PDB entry 6H7W | electron microscopy, 11.40 A resolution (very low resolution: no residue pairs are listed; an interface is given only as per-side residue counts) | chains A and D of the 20 polymer chains in the assembly

== Chain A ==
Protein: Putative vacuolar protein sorting-associated protein
From: Chaetomium thermophilum (strain DSM 1495 / CBS 144.50 / IMI 039719)
UniProtKB: G0SH11 (G0SH11_CHATD); residues 183-550 here = UniProt positions 183-550
Sequence (368 residues; numbered 183 to 550; the number before each row is that of its first residue):
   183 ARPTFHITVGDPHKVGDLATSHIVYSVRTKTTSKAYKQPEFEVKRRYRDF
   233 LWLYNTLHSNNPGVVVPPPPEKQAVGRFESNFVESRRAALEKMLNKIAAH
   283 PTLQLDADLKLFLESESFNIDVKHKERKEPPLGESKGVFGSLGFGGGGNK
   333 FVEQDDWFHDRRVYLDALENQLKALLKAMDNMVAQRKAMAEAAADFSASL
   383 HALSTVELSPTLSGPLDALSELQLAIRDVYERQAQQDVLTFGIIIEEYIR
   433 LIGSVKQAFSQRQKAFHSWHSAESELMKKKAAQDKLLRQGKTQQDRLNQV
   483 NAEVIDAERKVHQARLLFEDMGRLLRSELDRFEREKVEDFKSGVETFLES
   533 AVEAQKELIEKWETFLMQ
Disordered / not traced: 312-330

== Chain D ==
Protein: Putative vacuolar protein sorting-associated protein
From: Chaetomium thermophilum (strain DSM 1495 / CBS 144.50 / IMI 039719)
UniProtKB: G0SH11 (G0SH11_CHATD); residues 183-311 here = UniProt positions 183-311
Sequence (129 residues; numbered 183 to 311; the number before each row is that of its first residue):
   183 ARPTFHITVGDPHKVGDLATSHIVYSVRTKTTSKAYKQPEFEVKRRYRDF
   233 LWLYNTLHSNNPGVVVPPPPEKQAVGRFESNFVESRRAALEKMLNKIAAH
   283 PTLQLDADLKLFLESESFNIDVKHKERKE

== Interface between chain A and chain D ==
At this resolution (11 A) residue pairs are not listed: 13 residues of chain A and 14 of chain D lie at the interface.

== Overview ==
Chain A and chain D form an interface of 13 and 14 residues respectively.
Here chain A is Putative vacuolar protein sorting-associated protein and chain D is Putative vacuolar protein
sorting-associated protein, both from Chaetomium thermophilum (strain DSM 1495 / CBS 144.50 / IMI 039719).
Entry 6H7W (Model of retromer-Vps5 complex assembled on membrane) was determined by electron microscopy,
deposited together with 5W8M.
